Entry 5O5J (electron microscopy, 3.45 A resolution); this record covers chains A and H of the 24 polymer chains in the assembly.

# Chain A
Molecule: 16S rRNA
Organism: Mycobacterium smegmatis str. MC2 155
Sequence (1528 nucleotides; numbered 1 to 1528; the number before each row is that of its first residue):
     1 UUUUUGUUUGGAGAGUUUGAUCCUGGCUCAGGACGAACGCUGGCGGCGUG
    51 CUUAACACAUGCAAGUCGAACGGAAAGGCCCUUUCGGGGGUACUCGAGUG
   101 GCGAACGGGUGAGUAACACGUGGGUGAUCUGCCCUGCACUUUGGGAUAAG
   151 CCUGGGAAACUGGGUCUAAUACCGAAUACACCCUGCUGGUCGCAUGGCCU
   201 GGUAGGGGAAAGCUUUUGCGGUGUGGGAUGGGCCCGCGGCCUAUCAGCUU
   251 GUUGGUGGGGUGAUGGCCUACCAAGGCGACGACGGGUAGCCGGCCUGAGA
   301 GGGUGACCGGCCACACUGGGACUGAGAUACGGCCCAGACUCCUACGGGAG
   351 GCAGCAGUGGGGAAUAUUGCACAAUGGGCGCAAGCCUGAUGCAGCGACGC
   401 CGCGUGAGGGAUGACGGCCUUCGGGUUGUAAACCUCUUUCAGCACAGACG
   451 AAGCGCAAGUGACGGUAUGUGCAGAAGAAGGACCGGCCAACUACGUGCCA
   501 GCAGCCGCGGUAAUACGUAGGGUCCGAGCGUUGUCCGGAAUUACUGGGCG
   551 UAAAGAGCUCGUAGGUGGUUUGUCGCGUUGUUCGUGAAAACUCACAGCUU
   601 AACUGUGGGCGUGCGGGCGAUACGGGCAGACUAGAGUACUGCAGGGGAGA
   651 CUGGAAUUCCUGGUGUAGCGGUGGAAUGCGCAGAUAUCAGGAGGAACACC
   701 GGUGGCGAAGGCGGGUCUCUGGGCAGUAACUGACGCUGAGGAGCGAAAGC
   751 GUGGGGAGCGAACAGGAUUAGAUACCCUGGUAGUCCACGCCGUAAACGGU
   801 GGGUACUAGGUGUGGGUUUCCUUCCUUGGGAUCCGUGCCGUAGCUAACGC
   851 AUUAAGUACCCCGCCUGGGGAGUACGGCCGCAAGGCUAAAACUCAAAGGA
   901 AUUGACGGGGGCCCGCACAAGCGGCGGAGCAUGUGGAUUAAUUCGAUGCA
   951 ACGCGAAGAACCUUACCUGGGUUUGACAUGCACAGGACGCCGGCAGAGAU
  1001 GUCGGUUCCCUUGUGGCCUGUGUGCAGGUGGUGCAUGGCUGUCGUCAGCU
  1051 CGUGUCGUGAGAUGUUGGGUUAAGUCCCGCAACGAGCGCAACCCUUGUCU
  1101 CAUGUUGCCAGCACGUUAUGGUGGGGACUCGUGAGAGACUGCCGGGGUCA
  1151 ACUCGGAGGAAGGUGGGGAUGACGUCAAGUCAUCAUGCCCCUUAUGUCCA
  1201 GGGCUUCACACAUGCUACAAUGGCCGGUACAAAGGGCUGCGAUGCCGUGA
  1251 GGUGGAGCGAAUCCUUUCAAAGCCGGUCUCAGUUCGGAUCGGGGUCUGCA
  1301 ACUCGACCCCGUGAAGUCGGAGUCGCUAGUAAUCGCAGAUCAGCAACGCU
  1351 GCGGUGAAUACGUUCCCGGGCCUUGUACACACCGCCCGUCACGUCAUGAA
  1401 AGUCGGUAACACCCGAAGCCGGUGGCCUAACCCUUGUGGAGGGAGCCGUC
  1451 GAAGGUGGGAUCGGCGAUUGGGACGAAGUCGUAACAAGGUAGCCGUACCG
  1501 GAAGGUGCGGCUGGAUCACCUCCUUUCU
Unresolved in the structure: 1-6, 1518-1528
Bound ions: Mg2+ site 1 near U17 (its only coordinating residue here); Mg2+ site 2 near G25 (its only coordinating residue here); Mg2+ site 3 near A37 (its only coordinating residue here); Mg2+ site 4 near G42 (its only coordinating residue here); Mg2+ site 5: U52, G111; Mg2+ site 6 near U52 (its only coordinating residue here); Mg2+ site 7 near A57 (its only coordinating residue here); Mg2+ site 8: A63, C386, U387; Mg2+ site 9: U66, G101; Mg2+ site 10 near G96 (its only coordinating residue here); Mg2+ site 11 near G103 (its only coordinating residue here); Mg2+ site 12 near A105 (its only coordinating residue here); 116 more Mg2+ sites not listed

# Chain H
Molecule: 30S ribosomal protein S8
Organism: Mycobacterium smegmatis str. MC2 155
UniProtKB: A0QSG3 (RS8_MYCS2); residues 1-132 here = UniProt positions 1-132
Amino-acid sequence (132 residues; row label = number of the first residue in the row):
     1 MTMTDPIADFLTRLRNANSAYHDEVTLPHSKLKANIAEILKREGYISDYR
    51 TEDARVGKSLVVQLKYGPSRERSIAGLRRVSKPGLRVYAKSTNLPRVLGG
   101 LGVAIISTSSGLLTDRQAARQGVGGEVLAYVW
Unresolved in the structure: 1

# Interface between chain A and chain H
Pairs across the interface (64; chain A residue first):
  U7(A) - Arg96(H)  base contact
  U8(A) - Arg96(H)  hydrogen bond to the base
  U566(A) - Thr4(H)  hydrogen bond to the sugar
  U566(A) - Pro83(H)  phosphate contact
  U566(A) - Gly84(H)  sugar contact
  G567(A) - Thr4(H)  sugar contact
  G567(A) - Pro83(H)  phosphate contact
  G567(A) - Arg86(H)  salt bridge to the phosphate
  G568(A) - Met3(H)  sugar contact
  G568(A) - Pro6(H)  phosphate contact
  U569(A) - Pro6(H)  phosphate contact
  U569(A) - Ser30(H)  hydrogen bond to the phosphate
  U570(A) - His29(H)  phosphate contact
  U570(A) - Ser30(H)  phosphate contact
  U570(A) - Lys31(H)  hydrogen bond to the phosphate
  U571(A) - Lys31(H)  salt bridge to the phosphate
  G577(A) - Tyr88(H)  base contact
  U578(A) - Tyr88(H)  phosphate contact
  U579(A) - Ala89(H)  sugar contact
  U579(A) - Lys90(H)  salt bridge to the phosphate
  U579(A) - Gly124(H)  hydrogen bond to the sugar
  G580(A) - Lys90(H)  phosphate contact
  G580(A) - Ser91(H)  hydrogen bond to the phosphate
  G580(A) - Gly122(H)  sugar contact
  A620(A) - Ser109(H)  hydrogen bond to the sugar
  U621(A) - Ser109(H)  sugar contact
  A622(A) - Ser107(H)  hydrogen bond to the base
  A622(A) - Thr108(H)  hydrogen bond to the base
  A622(A) - Ser109(H)  base contact
  A622(A) - Leu112(H)  sugar contact
  C623(A) - Lys31(H)  salt bridge to the phosphate
  C623(A) - Leu32(H)  sugar contact
  C623(A) - Ser107(H)  hydrogen bond to the sugar
  C623(A) - Glu126(H)  hydrogen bond to the sugar
  G624(A) - Arg86(H)  sugar contact
  U632(A) - Val56(H)  phosphate contact
  A633(A) - Val56(H)  base contact
  G735(A) - Thr2(H)  sugar contact
  C736(A) - Thr2(H)  sugar contact
  G803(A) - Thr2(H)  hydrogen bond to the sugar
  G803(A) - Thr4(H)  base contact
  U804(A) - Thr2(H)  hydrogen bond to the sugar
  U804(A) - Met3(H)  sugar contact
  A805(A) - Met3(H)  sugar contact
  A805(A) - Asp9(H)  hydrogen bond to the sugar
  A805(A) - Arg13(H)  hydrogen bond to the phosphate
  C806(A) - Arg13(H)  salt bridge to the phosphate
  C806(A) - Asn16(H)  hydrogen bond to the sugar
  U807(A) - Asn16(H)  sugar contact
  U807(A) - Ala20(H)  phosphate contact
  U807(A) - His22(H)  phosphate contact
  A808(A) - His22(H)  salt bridge to the phosphate
  U857(A) - Arg15(H)  hydrogen bond to the sugar
  U857(A) - Asn16(H)  hydrogen bond to the sugar
  A858(A) - Ala8(H)  sugar contact
  A858(A) - Thr12(H)  sugar contact
  A858(A) - Arg15(H)  phosphate contact
  C859(A) - Thr4(H)  sugar contact
  C859(A) - Asp5(H)  sugar contact
  C859(A) - Lys82(H)  salt bridge to the phosphate
  C859(A) - Pro83(H)  phosphate contact
  C860(A) - Thr4(H)  sugar contact
  C860(A) - Lys82(H)  phosphate contact
  C860(A) - Pro83(H)  phosphate contact
Also at the interface, not in a pair above, chain A (33 interface residues in all): G856, C861
Also at the interface, not in a pair above, chain H (41 interface residues in all): Lys33, Arg55, Gly57, Gly111, Ala119, Val123, Gly125

# Overview
The interface between chain A and chain H involves 33 residues on one side and 41 on the other, with 18
hydrogen bonds and 7 salt bridges. Among the polar pairs are U8(A)-Arg96(H), A622(A)-Ser107(H) and
A622(A)-Thr108(H). U52(A) and G111(A) form the Mg2+ site 5.
Here chain A is 16S rRNA and chain H is 30S ribosomal protein S8, both from Mycobacterium smegmatis str. MC2
155. Entry 5O5J (Structure of the 30S small ribosomal subunit from Mycobacterium smegmatis) was determined by
electron microscopy, deposited together with 5O60 and 5O61.
